Entry 5ZEU (electron microscopy, 3.70 A resolution); this record covers chains a and i of the 22 polymer chains in the assembly.

[Chain a]
Molecule: 16S rRNA
Organism: Mycobacterium smegmatis (strain ATCC 700084 / mc(2)155)
Sequence (1528 nucleotides; numbered 1 to 1528; the number before each row is that of its first residue):
     1 UUUUUGUUUGGAGAGUUUGAUCCUGGCUCAGGACGAACGCUGGCGGCGUG
    51 CUUAACACAUGCAAGUCGAACGGAAAGGCCCUUUCGGGGGUACUCGAGUG
   101 GCGAACGGGUGAGUAACACGUGGGUGAUCUGCCCUGCACUUUGGGAUAAG
   151 CCUGGGAAACUGGGUCUAAUACCGAAUACACCCUGCUGGUCGCAUGGCCU
   201 GGUAGGGGAAAGCUUUUGCGGUGUGGGAUGGGCCCGCGGCCUAUCAGCUU
   251 GUUGGUGGGGUGAUGGCCUACCAAGGCGACGACGGGUAGCCGGCCUGAGA
   301 GGGUGACCGGCCACACUGGGACUGAGAUACGGCCCAGACUCCUACGGGAG
   351 GCAGCAGUGGGGAAUAUUGCACAAUGGGCGCAAGCCUGAUGCAGCGACGC
   401 CGCGUGAGGGAUGACGGCCUUCGGGUUGUAAACCUCUUUCAGCACAGACG
   451 AAGCGCAAGUGACGGUAUGUGCAGAAGAAGGACCGGCCAACUACGUGCCA
   501 GCAGCCGCGGUAAUACGUAGGGUCCGAGCGUUGUCCGGAAUUACUGGGCG
   551 UAAAGAGCUCGUAGGUGGUUUGUCGCGUUGUUCGUGAAAACUCACAGCUU
   601 AACUGUGGGCGUGCGGGCGAUACGGGCAGACUAGAGUACUGCAGGGGAGA
   651 CUGGAAUUCCUGGUGUAGCGGUGGAAUGCGCAGAUAUCAGGAGGAACACC
   701 GGUGGCGAAGGCGGGUCUCUGGGCAGUAACUGACGCUGAGGAGCGAAAGC
   751 GUGGGGAGCGAACAGGAUUAGAUACCCUGGUAGUCCACGCCGUAAACGGU
   801 GGGUACUAGGUGUGGGUUUCCUUCCUUGGGAUCCGUGCCGUAGCUAACGC
   851 AUUAAGUACCCCGCCUGGGGAGUACGGCCGCAAGGCUAAAACUCAAAGGA
   901 AUUGACGGGGGCCCGCACAAGCGGCGGAGCAUGUGGAUUAAUUCGAUGCA
   951 ACGCGAAGAACCUUACCUGGGUUUGACAUGCACAGGACGCCGGCAGAGAU
  1001 GUCGGUUCCCUUGUGGCCUGUGUGCAGGUGGUGCAUGGCUGUCGUCAGCU
  1051 CGUGUCGUGAGAUGUUGGGUUAAGUCCCGCAACGAGCGCAACCCUUGUCU
  1101 CAUGUUGCCAGCACGUUAUGGUGGGGACUCGUGAGAGACUGCCGGGGUCA
  1151 ACUCGGAGGAAGGUGGGGAUGACGUCAAGUCAUCAUGCCCCUUAUGUCCA
  1201 GGGCUUCACACAUGCUACAAUGGCCGGUACAAAGGGCUGCGAUGCCGUGA
  1251 GGUGGAGCGAAUCCUUUCAAAGCCGGUCUCAGUUCGGAUCGGGGUCUGCA
  1301 ACUCGACCCCGUGAAGUCGGAGUCGCUAGUAAUCGCAGAUCAGCAACGCU
  1351 GCGGUGAAUACGUUCCCGGGCCUUGUACACACCGCCCGUCACGUCAUGAA
  1401 AGUCGGUAACACCCGAAGCCGGUGGCCUAACCCUUGUGGAGGGAGCCGUC
  1451 GAAGGUGGGAUCGGCGAUUGGGACGAAGUCGUAACAAGGUAGCCGUACCG
  1501 GAAGGUGCGGCUGGAUCACCUCCUUUCU
Disordered / not traced: 1-8, 823-826, 1519-1528

[Chain i]
Name: 30S ribosomal protein S9
Organism: Mycobacterium smegmatis (strain ATCC 700084 / mc(2)155)
UniProtKB: A0QSP9 (RS9_MYCS2); residues 1-150 here = UniProt positions 1-150
Chain sequence (150 residues; numbered 1 to 150; the number before each row is that of its first residue):
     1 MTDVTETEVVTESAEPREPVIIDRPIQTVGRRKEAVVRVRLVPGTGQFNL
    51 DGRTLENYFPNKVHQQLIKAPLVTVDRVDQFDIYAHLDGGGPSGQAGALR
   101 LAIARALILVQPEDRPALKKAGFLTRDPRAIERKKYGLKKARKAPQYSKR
Disordered / not traced: 1-24

[Chain a / chain i interface]
Contacting residue pairs - 101 pairs, chain a then chain i:
  C925(a) - Gln146(i)  sugar contact
  G948(a) - Lys149(i)  base contact
  G948(a) - Arg150(i)  sugar contact
  A951(a) - Arg150(i)  base contact
  C952(a) - Arg150(i)  hydrogen bond to the base
  G1097(a) - Arg126(i)  hydrogen bond to the sugar
  U1098(a) - Arg31(i)  salt bridge to the phosphate
  U1098(a) - Arg105(i)  hydrogen bond to the phosphate
  U1098(a) - Arg126(i)  hydrogen bond to the sugar
  C1099(a) - Arg31(i)  salt bridge to the phosphate
  C1099(a) - Arg105(i)  salt bridge to the phosphate
  C1109(a) - Arg38(i)  salt bridge to the phosphate
  C1109(a) - His86(i)  salt bridge to the phosphate
  A1110(a) - Arg40(i)  phosphate contact
  A1110(a) - His86(i)  phosphate contact
  C1128(a) - Gln27(i)  hydrogen bond to the sugar
  C1128(a) - Val29(i)  phosphate contact
  C1128(a) - Arg38(i)  sugar contact
  U1129(a) - Val29(i)  phosphate contact
  U1129(a) - Arg38(i)  hydrogen bond to the sugar
  C1130(a) - Arg31(i)  salt bridge to the phosphate
  C1130(a) - Val36(i)  phosphate contact
  G1158(a) - Lys119(i)  salt bridge to the phosphate
  G1159(a) - Arg115(i)  salt bridge to the phosphate
  G1159(a) - Lys119(i)  hydrogen bond to the base
  A1160(a) - Arg115(i)  salt bridge to the phosphate
  A1160(a) - Leu124(i)  sugar contact
  A1160(a) - Thr125(i)  hydrogen bond to the phosphate
  A1160(a) - Arg126(i)  hydrogen bond to the base
  A1161(a) - Thr125(i)  hydrogen bond to the phosphate
  G1165(a) - Pro128(i)  base contact
  G1167(a) - Glu132(i)  sugar contact
  G1167(a) - Arg133(i)  sugar contact
  G1167(a) - Lys135(i)  hydrogen bond to the phosphate
  G1167(a) - Arg142(i)  salt bridge to the phosphate
  G1168(a) - Arg133(i)  phosphate contact
  G1168(a) - Lys135(i)  salt bridge to the phosphate
  A1169(a) - Arg133(i)  salt bridge to the phosphate
  A1169(a) - Tyr136(i)  phosphate contact
  C1211(a) - Arg150(i)  hydrogen bond to the sugar
  U1213(a) - Gln146(i)  hydrogen bond to the phosphate
  U1213(a) - Ser148(i)  phosphate contact
  G1214(a) - Lys139(i)  hydrogen bond to the phosphate
  G1214(a) - Pro145(i)  phosphate contact
  G1214(a) - Gln146(i)  phosphate contact
  A1229(a) - Arg53(i)  hydrogen bond to the phosphate
  A1229(a) - Tyr58(i)  sugar contact
  C1230(a) - Arg53(i)  salt bridge to the phosphate
  C1230(a) - Gly91(i)  hydrogen bond to the sugar
  C1230(a) - Gln95(i)  hydrogen bond to the sugar
  A1231(a) - Gly89(i)  phosphate contact
  A1231(a) - Gly90(i)  hydrogen bond to the sugar
  A1232(a) - Asp88(i)  phosphate contact
  A1232(a) - Gly89(i)  phosphate contact
  C1273(a) - Pro60(i)  sugar contact
  C1324(a) - Gln146(i)  sugar contact
  C1324(a) - Tyr147(i)  sugar contact
  G1325(a) - Lys143(i)  sugar contact
  G1325(a) - Ala144(i)  hydrogen bond to the phosphate
  G1325(a) - Tyr147(i)  phosphate contact
  C1326(a) - Arg142(i)  sugar contact
  U1327(a) - Arg142(i)  salt bridge to the phosphate
  A1328(a) - Arg129(i)  hydrogen bond to the sugar
  G1329(a) - Arg32(i)  hydrogen bond to the base
  G1329(a) - Lys33(i)  hydrogen bond to the sugar
  G1329(a) - Arg129(i)  salt bridge to the phosphate
  G1329(a) - Ala130(i)  sugar contact
  G1329(a) - Ile131(i)  sugar contact
  U1330(a) - Ala130(i)  phosphate contact
  U1330(a) - Ile131(i)  phosphate contact
  U1330(a) - Glu132(i)  hydrogen bond to the phosphate
  U1330(a) - Ala141(i)  phosphate contact
  A1331(a) - Lys140(i)  phosphate contact
  A1331(a) - Ala141(i)  phosphate contact
  A1331(a) - Arg142(i)  phosphate contact
  A1332(a) - Lys140(i)  salt bridge to the phosphate
  A1332(a) - Lys143(i)  phosphate contact
  U1333(a) - Lys140(i)  base contact
  C1349(a) - Lys139(i)  salt bridge to the phosphate
  U1350(a) - Lys134(i)  salt bridge to the phosphate
  U1350(a) - Tyr136(i)  phosphate contact
  U1350(a) - Gly137(i)  hydrogen bond to the phosphate
  U1350(a) - Leu138(i)  phosphate contact
  G1351(a) - Arg133(i)  salt bridge to the phosphate
  G1351(a) - Lys134(i)  salt bridge to the phosphate
  G1351(a) - Lys135(i)  phosphate contact
  G1351(a) - Tyr136(i)  phosphate contact
  C1352(a) - Lys134(i)  phosphate contact
  G1353(a) - Glu34(i)  sugar contact
  G1354(a) - Lys33(i)  phosphate contact
  G1354(a) - Glu34(i)  hydrogen bond to the phosphate
  G1354(a) - Gly90(i)  phosphate contact
  G1354(a) - Gly91(i)  hydrogen bond to the phosphate
  G1354(a) - Pro92(i)  phosphate contact
  U1355(a) - Gly91(i)  hydrogen bond to the phosphate
  U1355(a) - Pro92(i)  phosphate contact
  U1355(a) - Ser93(i)  hydrogen bond to the phosphate
  U1355(a) - Gly94(i)  hydrogen bond to the phosphate
  G1356(a) - Lys33(i)  hydrogen bond to the base
  G1356(a) - His64(i)  salt bridge to the phosphate
  G1356(a) - Ser93(i)  hydrogen bond to the phosphate
Other interface residues (no listed pair), chain a (52 interface residues in all): G924, C949, G1111, A1127, A1271, G1272
Other interface residues (no listed pair), chain i (53 interface residues in all): Ala35, Asn61

[In short]
Chain a and chain i form an interface of 52 and 53 residues respectively, with 31 hydrogen bonds and 21 salt
bridges. Polar pairs include C952(a)-Arg150(i), G1159(a)-Lys119(i) and A1160(a)-Arg126(i).
Here chain a is 16S rRNA and chain i is 30S ribosomal protein S9, both from Mycobacterium smegmatis (strain
ATCC 700084 / mc(2)155). Entry 5ZEU (M. smegmatis P/P state 30S ribosomal subunit) was determined by electron
microscopy (same publication as 5ZEB, 5ZEP, 5ZET and 5ZEY).
